6ND4 - chains 0 and W of the 30 polymer chains in the assembly; structure by electron microscopy, 4.30 A resolution (low resolution: residue-level contacts below are approximate; hydrogen-bond / salt-bridge calls are withheld).

== Chain 0 ==
Molecule: 5'ETS rRNA
Source organism: Saccharomyces cerevisiae BY4741
Sequence (700 nucleotides; each row starts with the number of its first residue; note: 4 numbers in that range are skipped by the numbering (no residue carries them; nothing is unmodelled there)):
     1 AUGCGAAAGC AGUUGAAGAC AAGUNNNNNN NNNNNNNNNN NNNNNNNNNN NNNNNGCUUG
    61 UCGUUCGUUA UGUUUUUGUA AAUGGCCUCG UCAAACGGUG GAGAGAGUCG CUAGGUGAUC
   121 GUCAGAUCUG CCUAGUCUCU AUACAGCGUG UUUAAUUGAC AUGGGUUGAU GCGUAUUGAG
   181 AGAUACAAUU UGGGAAGAAA UUCCCAGAGU GUGUUUCUUU UGCGUUUAAC CUGAACAGUC
   241 UCAUCGUGGG CAUCUUGCGA UUCCAUUGGU GAGCAGCGAA GGAUUUGGUG GAUUACUAGC
   301 UAAUAGCAAU CUAUUUCAAA GAAUUCAAAC UUGGGGGAAU GCCUUGUUGA AUAGCCGGUC
   361 GCAAGACUGU GAUUCUUCAA GUGUAACCUC CUCUCAAAUC AGCGAUAUCA AACGUACCAU
   421 UCCGUGAAAC ACCGGGGUAU CUGUUUGGUG GAACCUGAUU AGAGGAAACU CAAAGAGUGC
   481 UAUGGUAUGG UGACGGAGUG CGCUGGUCAA GAGUGUAAAA GCUUUUUGAA CAGAGAGCAU
   541 UUCCGGCAGC AGAGAGACCU GAAAAAGCAA UUUUUCUGGA AUUUCAGCUG UU
   594 NNNN
   601 NNNNNNAUAA GUAUCUUCUA GCAAGAGGGA AUAGGUGGGA AAAAAAAAAA GAGAUUUCGG
   661 UUUCUUUCUU UUUUACUGCU UGUUGCUUCU UCUUUUAAGA UAGU
Not modelled in the structure: 1-14, 25-55, 70-80, 186-211, 257-262, 353-371, 403-454, 486-493, 545, 556-581, 607-704

== Chain W ==
Name: Utp7
Source organism: Saccharomyces cerevisiae BY4741
UniProtKB: P40055 (UTP7_YEAST); residues 1-554 here = UniProt positions 1-554
Chain sequence (554 residues; row label = number of the first residue in the row):
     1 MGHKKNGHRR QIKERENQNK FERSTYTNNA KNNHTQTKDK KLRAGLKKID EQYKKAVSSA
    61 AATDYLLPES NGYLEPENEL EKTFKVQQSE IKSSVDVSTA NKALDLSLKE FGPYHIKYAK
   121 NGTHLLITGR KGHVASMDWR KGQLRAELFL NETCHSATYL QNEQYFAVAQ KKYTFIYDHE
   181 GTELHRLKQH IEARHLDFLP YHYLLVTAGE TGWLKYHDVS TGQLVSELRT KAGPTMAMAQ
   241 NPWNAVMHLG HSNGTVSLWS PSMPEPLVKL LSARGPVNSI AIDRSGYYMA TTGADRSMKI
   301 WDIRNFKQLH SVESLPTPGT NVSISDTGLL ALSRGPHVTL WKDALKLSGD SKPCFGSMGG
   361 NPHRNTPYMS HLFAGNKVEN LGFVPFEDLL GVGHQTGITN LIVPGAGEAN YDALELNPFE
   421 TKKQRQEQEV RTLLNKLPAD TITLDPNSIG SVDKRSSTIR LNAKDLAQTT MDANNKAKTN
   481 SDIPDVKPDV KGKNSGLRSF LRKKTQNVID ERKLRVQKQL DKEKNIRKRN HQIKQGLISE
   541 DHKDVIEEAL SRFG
Not modelled in the structure: 1-63, 449-554

== Chain 0 / chain W interface ==
Residue-residue contacts (25; chain 0 residue first):
  C300(0) - Ala374(W)
  U301(0) - Pro336(W)
  U301(0) - Phe373(W)
  U301(0) - Ala374(W)
  U301(0) - Asn376(W)
  A302(0) - Pro316(W)
  A313(0) - Glu79(W)
  A313(0) - Phe355(W)
  A313(0) - Gly356(W)
  A313(0) - Ser357(W)
  A313(0) - Met358(W)
  A313(0) - Gly359(W)
  A313(0) - Gly360(W)
  A313(0) - Thr366(W)
  U315(0) - Gly356(W)
  U315(0) - Met358(W)
  U316(0) - Phe355(W)
  U316(0) - Gly356(W)
  A322(0) - Ala273(W)
  A328(0) - Lys231(W)
  A328(0) - Ala232(W)
  A329(0) - Gly212(W)
  U331(0) - Ile191(W)
  A386(0) - Val225(W)
  C387(0) - Leu224(W)
Interface residues without a listed pair, chain 0 (15 interface residues in all): G333, A473, A474
Interface residues without a listed pair, chain W (28 interface residues in all): Lys188, Thr211, Gly233, Arg274, Cys354, Gly375, Lys422, Gln426

== In short ==
The interface between chain 0 and chain W involves 15 residues on one side and 28 on the other.
Chain 0 is 5'ETS rRNA and chain W is Utp7, both from Saccharomyces cerevisiae BY4741; the structure,
Conformational switches control early maturation of the eukaryotic small ribosomal subunit, was determined by
electron microscopy.
